Entry 7Z7C (X-ray diffraction, 1.22 A resolution); this record covers chains A and B.

[Chain A]
Molecule: Broadly neutralizing DARPin bnD.8
Source organism: synthetic construct
Notes: antibody fragment or engineered binder
Chain sequence (162 residues; row label = number of the first residue in the row):
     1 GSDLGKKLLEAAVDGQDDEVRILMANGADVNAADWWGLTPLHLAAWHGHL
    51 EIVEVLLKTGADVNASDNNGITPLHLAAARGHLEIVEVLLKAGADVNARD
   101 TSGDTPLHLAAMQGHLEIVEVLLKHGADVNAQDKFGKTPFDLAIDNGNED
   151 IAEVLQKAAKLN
Not modelled in the structure: 1-2, 161-162
Ligand contacts: glycine (GLY): D62, N64, A65, S66

[Chain B]
Molecule: Envelope glycoprotein gp160
Reference sequence: Q9Q714 (ENV_HV1V9); residues 309-330 here = UniProt positions 309-330
Chain sequence (22 residues; row label = number of the first residue in the row):
   309 KSVHLGPGQAFYATDGIIGEIR
Sequence notes: variant V311 (Ile in Q9Q714), H312 (Arg in Q9Q714), L313 (Ile in Q9Q714), D323 (Gly in Q9Q714), G324 (Asp in Q9Q714), E328 (Asp in Q9Q714)

[Interface between chain A and chain B]
Contacting residue pairs (37; chain A residue first):
  W36(A) - I325(B)  hydrophobic
  L38(A) - T322(B)
  L38(A) - I325(B)  hydrophobic
  L38(A) - I326(B)  hydrophobic
  L43(A) - I326(B)  hydrophobic
  W46(A) - D323(B)  hydrogen bond
  W46(A) - I326(B)  hydrophobic
  W46(A) - R330(B)
  H47(A) - R330(B)  hydrogen bond
  D67(A) - T322(B)  hydrogen bond
  N69(A) - A318(B)
  N69(A) - A321(B)
  N69(A) - T322(B)  hydrogen bond
  I71(A) - A318(B)
  I71(A) - F319(B)  hydrophobic
  I71(A) - T322(B)
  L76(A) - F319(B)  hydrophobic
  L76(A) - I326(B)  hydrophobic
  A79(A) - F319(B)  hydrophobic
  R80(A) - D323(B)  salt bridge
  D100(A) - A318(B)
  T101(A) - A318(B)
  S102(A) - Q317(B)
  S102(A) - A318(B)  hydrogen bond (side chain-backbone)
  D104(A) - P315(B)
  D104(A) - G316(B)  hydrogen bond (side chain-backbone)
  L109(A) - F319(B)  hydrophobic
  M112(A) - P315(B)
  M112(A) - G316(B)
  M112(A) - Y320(B)  hydrophobic
  Q113(A) - Y320(B)  hydrogen bond
  D133(A) - P315(B)
  F135(A) - G314(B)
  F135(A) - P315(B)
  F135(A) - Q317(B)
  K137(A) - P315(B)
  L142(A) - P315(B)  hydrophobic
Also at the interface, not in a pair above, chain A (23 interface residues in all): V13
Also at the interface, not in a pair above, chain B (14 interface residues in all): G327
The authors on this interface:
  - epitope / paratope residues, chain A: W46(A), D67(A), R80(A), S102(A)
  - epitope / paratope residues, chain B: G314(B)

[In short]
23 residues of chain A and 14 residues of chain B are in contact, with 7 hydrogen bonds and 1 salt bridge.
Polar pairs include R80(A)-D323(B), W46(A)-D323(B) and H47(A)-R330(B). Bound to chain A: glycine. The paper
reports epitope/paratope residues W46(A), D67(A) and G314(B) among others.
Chain A is Broadly neutralizing DARPin bnD.8 (synthetic construct) and chain B is Envelope glycoprotein gp160;
the structure, Broadly neutralizing DARPin bnD.8 in complex with the HIV-1 envelope variable loop 3 peptide V3
(BF520), was determined by X-ray diffraction (same publication as 8AED).
